5BS8 - chains A and E of the 8 polymer chains in the assembly; structure by X-ray diffraction, 2.40 A resolution.

[Chain A]
Molecule: DNA gyrase subunit A
From: Mycobacterium tuberculosis (strain ATCC 25618 / H37Rv)
Notes: EC 5.99.1.3; fragment: GyrA tower and C-gate domains
Reference sequence: P9WG47 (GYRA_MYCTU); numbering as in UniProt (aligned over 2-500)
Sequence (503 residues; row label = number of the first residue in the row):
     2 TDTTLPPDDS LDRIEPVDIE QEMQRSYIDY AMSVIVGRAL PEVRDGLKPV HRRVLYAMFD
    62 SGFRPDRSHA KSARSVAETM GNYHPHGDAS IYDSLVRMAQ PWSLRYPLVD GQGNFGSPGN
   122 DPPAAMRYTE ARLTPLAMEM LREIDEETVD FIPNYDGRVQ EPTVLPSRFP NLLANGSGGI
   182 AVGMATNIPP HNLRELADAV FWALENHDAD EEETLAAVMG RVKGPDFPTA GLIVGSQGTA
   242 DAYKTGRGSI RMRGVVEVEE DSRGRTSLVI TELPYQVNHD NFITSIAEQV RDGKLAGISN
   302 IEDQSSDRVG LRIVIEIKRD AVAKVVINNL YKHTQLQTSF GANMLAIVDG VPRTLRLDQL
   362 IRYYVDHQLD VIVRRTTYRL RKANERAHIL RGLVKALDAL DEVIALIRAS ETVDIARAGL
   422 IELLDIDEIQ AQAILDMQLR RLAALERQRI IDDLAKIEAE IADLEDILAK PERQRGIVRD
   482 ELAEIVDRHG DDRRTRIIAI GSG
Not modelled in the structure: 2-14, 502-504
Construct notes: expression tag (501-504)
Modified / non-standard residues: Tyr-129 (O-phosphotyrosine; PTR)
Curated features (UniProtKB/Swiss-Prot):
  - active site: Tyr-129 (O-(5'-phospho-DNA)-tyrosine intermediate)
  - modified residue: Thr-2 (N-acetylthreonine)
  - natural variant: Ala-90 (A90V: Confers ciprofloxacin resistance, in clinical isolate), Ser-91 (S91P: Confers ciprofloxacin resistance, in clinical isolate), Asp-94 (D94A: Confers ciprofloxacin resistance, in clinical isolate; D94G: Confers ciprofloxacin resistance, in clinical isolate; D94H: Confers ciprofloxacin resistance, in clinical isolate ...)
  - mutagenesis: Thr-80 (T80A: Slight resistance to fluoroquinolones. Hypersusceptibile, 2- to 14-fold higher sensitivity to fluoroquinolones, 2- to 8-fold more efficient in fluoroquinolone-induced DNA cleavage ...), Gly-88 (G88A: Confers fluoroquinolone resistance, IC(50) is 2- to 26-fold higher than wild-type ...), Ala-90 to Asp-94 (80-fold increased resistance to fluoroquinolones, 32- to 64-fold reduction in fluoroquinolone-induced DNA cleavage), Ala-90 (A90G: 4- to 16-fold more efficient in fluoroquinolone-induced DNA cleavage alone ...), Asp-94 (D94G/H: 25- 45-fold increased resistance to fluoroquinolones, 4- to 8-fold reduction in fluoroquinolone-induced DNA cleavage ...)
From the paper describing this entry:
  - binding site for DNA substrate 24-mer GGTCATGAATGACTATGCACGTAA: Tyr-129, Ile-181
  - catalytic residues: Tyr-129
  - conformationally variable residues (side-chain flip): Asp-89
  - Mg2+ coordination through a water molecule: Asp-94

[Chain E]
Molecule: DNA substrate 24-mer GGTCATGAATGACTATGCACGTAA
Sequence (24 nucleotides; numbered 1 to 24; the number before each row is that of its first residue):
     1 GGTCATGAAT GACTATGCAC GTAA
Not modelled in the structure: 1-2, 24

[Interface between chain A and chain E]
Pairs across the interface - 19 pairs, chain A then chain E:
  Arg-39(A) / DA8(E)  phosphate contact
  Arg-39(A) / DA9(E)  hydrogen bond to the sugar
  Lys-49(A) / DA8(E)  salt bridge to the phosphate
  Val-51(A) / DA8(E)  sugar contact
  Val-51(A) / DA9(E)  phosphate contact
  His-52(A) / DA8(E)  salt bridge to the phosphate
  His-85(A) / DA9(E)  salt bridge to the phosphate
  His-87(A) / DA9(E)  hydrogen bond to the phosphate
  His-87(A) / DT10(E)  salt bridge to the phosphate
  Gly-88(A) / DT10(E)  phosphate contact
  Ser-95(A) / DA8(E)  sugar contact
  Arg-98(A) / DG7(E)  salt bridge to the phosphate
  Arg-98(A) / DA8(E)  phosphate contact
  Gly-179(A) / DG7(E)  sugar contact
  Ile-181(A) / DT6(E)  base contact
  Ile-181(A) / DG7(E)  base contact
  Gln-277(A) / DT6(E)  phosphate contact
  Gln-277(A) / DG7(E)  phosphate contact
  Asn-282(A) / DA5(E)  sugar contact
Interface residues without a listed pair, chain A (15 interface residues in all): Pro-86, Ser-91

[Overview]
15 residues of chain A and 6 residues of chain E are in contact; the contacts include 2 hydrogen bonds and 5
salt bridges. Polar contacts include Arg-39(A)/DA9(E), His-87(A)/DA9(E) and Lys-49(A)/DA8(E). The paper
reports the catalytic residue Tyr-129(A); a binding site for DNA substrate 24-mer GGTCATGAATGACTATGCACGTAA at
Tyr-129(A) and Ile-181(A).
Here chain A is DNA gyrase subunit A (Mycobacterium tuberculosis (strain ATCC 25618 / H37Rv)) and chain E is
DNA substrate 24-mer GGTCATGAATGACTATGCACGTAA. Entry 5BS8 (Crystal structure of a topoisomerase II complex)
was determined by X-ray diffraction together with 5BTA, 5BTC, 5BTD, 5BTF, 5BTG, 5BTI, 5BTL and 5BTN from the
same study.
